Entry 4ED3 (X-ray diffraction, 1.79 A resolution); this record covers chains A and T of the 3 polymer chains in the assembly.

Chain A:
Protein: DNA polymerase eta
Source organism: Homo sapiens
Notes: EC 2.7.7.7; fragment: Catalytic core
Reference sequence: Q9Y253 (POLH_HUMAN); numbering as in UniProt (aligned over 1-432)
Sequence (435 residues; row label = number of the first residue in the row; numbers below 1 keep their minus sign (Gly-2 is residue -2)):
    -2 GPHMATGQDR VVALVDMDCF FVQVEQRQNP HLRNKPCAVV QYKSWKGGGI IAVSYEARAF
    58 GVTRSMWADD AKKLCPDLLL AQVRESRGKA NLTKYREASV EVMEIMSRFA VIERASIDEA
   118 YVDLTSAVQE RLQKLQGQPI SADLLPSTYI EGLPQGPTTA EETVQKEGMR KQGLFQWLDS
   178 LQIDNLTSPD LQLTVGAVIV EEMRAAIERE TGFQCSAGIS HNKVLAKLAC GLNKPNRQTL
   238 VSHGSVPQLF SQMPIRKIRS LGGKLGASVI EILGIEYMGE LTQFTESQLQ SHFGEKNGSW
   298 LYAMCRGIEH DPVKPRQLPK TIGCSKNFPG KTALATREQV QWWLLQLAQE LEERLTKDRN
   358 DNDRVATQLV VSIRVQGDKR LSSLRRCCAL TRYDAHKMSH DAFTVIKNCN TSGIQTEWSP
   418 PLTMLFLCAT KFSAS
Unresolved in the structure: 155-159
Sequence notes: expression tag (-2 to 0)
Metal / ion sites: Na+: Asp13, Asp115, Glu116 (together with 2'-deoxyadenosine 5'-triphosphate) (shared with 1 residue of chain P); Ca2+: Asp13, Met14, Asp115 (together with 2'-deoxyadenosine 5'-triphosphate)
Small-molecule neighbours: 2'-deoxyadenosine 5'-triphosphate (DTP): Asp13, Met14, Asp15, Cys16, Phe17, Phe18, Ile48, Ala49, Tyr52, Arg55, Arg61, Ile114, Asp115, Lys231
Curated features (UniProtKB/Swiss-Prot):
  - binding site (Mg(2+)): Asp13, Met14, Asp115, Glu116
  - binding site (Mn(2+)): Asp13, Met14, Asp115, Glu116
  - binding site (a 2'-deoxyribonucleoside 5'-triphosphate): Arg61
  - natural variant: Val37 (deletion: In XPV), Leu75 (deletion: In XPV), Arg93 (R93P: In XPV), Arg111 (R111H: In XPV), Thr122 (T122P: In XPV), Gly153 (G153D: In a breast cancer sample), Thr191 (T191P: In XPV), Gly263 (G263V: In XPV), Val266 (V266D: In XPV), Gly295 (G295R: In XPV), Arg361 (R361S: In XPV)
  - mutagenesis: Tyr52 (Y52A/F: Reduces DNA polymerase activity; Y52E: Reduces DNA polymerase activity. Increases fidelity of replication and reduces translesion bypass), Arg61 (R61A: Reduces enzymatic activity by two-thirds), Ser62 (S62G: Increased DNA polymerase activity and translesion bypass compared to wild-type), Ala68 (A68S/V: Severe reduction in thymine dimer translesion bypass), Asn324 to Pro326 (Reduces binding to chromatin and to monoubiquitinated PCNA. Abolishes binding to monoubiquitinated PCNA; when associated with 705-E--H-713 Del)
Reported in the primary citation:
  - mutagenesis - S113A: unchanged catalytic activity

Chain T:
Molecule: 12-nt DNA strand
Sequence (12 nucleotides; row label = number of the first residue in the row):
     1 CATTATGACG CT
Small-molecule neighbours: 2'-deoxyadenosine 5'-triphosphate (DTP): DT3, DT4, DA5

Chain A / chain T interface:
Contacting residue pairs - 38 pairs, chain A then chain T:
  Gln38(A) - DT4(T)  hydrogen bond to the base
  Tyr39(A) - DT4(T)  phosphate contact
  Tyr39(A) - DA5(T)  hydrogen bond to the phosphate
  Trp42(A) - DA2(T)  stacking on the base
  Arg61(A) - DT3(T)  base contact
  Ser62(A) - DT3(T)  base contact
  Trp64(A) - DA2(T)  phosphate contact
  Trp64(A) - DT3(T)  phosphate contact
  Lys86(A) - DT6(T)  salt bridge to the phosphate
  Leu89(A) - DA5(T)  phosphate contact
  Arg93(A) - DT6(T)  salt bridge to the phosphate
  Arg93(A) - DG7(T)  salt bridge to the phosphate
  Lys293(A) - DG10(T)  salt bridge to the phosphate
  Lys311(A) - DC9(T)  phosphate contact
  Arg313(A) - DA8(T)  salt bridge to the phosphate
  Arg313(A) - DC9(T)  salt bridge to the phosphate
  Pro316(A) - DA8(T)  phosphate contact
  Lys317(A) - DA8(T)  hydrogen bond to the phosphate
  Lys317(A) - DC9(T)  salt bridge to the phosphate
  Thr318(A) - DG7(T)  sugar contact
  Thr318(A) - DA8(T)  hydrogen bond to the phosphate
  Ile319(A) - DG7(T)  phosphate contact
  Gly320(A) - DT6(T)  sugar contact
  Gly320(A) - DG7(T)  hydrogen bond to the phosphate
  Cys321(A) - DT6(T)  phosphate contact
  Ser322(A) - DA5(T)  sugar contact
  Ser322(A) - DT6(T)  hydrogen bond to the phosphate
  Lys323(A) - DA5(T)  salt bridge to the phosphate
  Asn324(A) - DT4(T)  hydrogen bond to the phosphate
  Asn324(A) - DA5(T)  hydrogen bond to the phosphate
  Pro326(A) - DC1(T)  phosphate contact
  Pro326(A) - DA2(T)  sugar contact
  Pro326(A) - DT4(T)  phosphate contact
  Gly327(A) - DC1(T)  hydrogen bond to the phosphate
  Gly327(A) - DA2(T)  phosphate contact
  Thr329(A) - DA2(T)  base contact
  Arg351(A) - DT6(T)  salt bridge to the phosphate
  Arg351(A) - DG7(T)  salt bridge to the phosphate
Also at the interface, not in a pair above, chain A (30 interface residues in all): Ile47, Ile48, Ala87, Arg111, Glu347

Overview:
The interface between chain A and chain T involves 30 residues on one side and 10 on the other; the contacts
include 9 hydrogen bonds, 10 salt bridges and 1 aromatic stacking contact. Polar pairs include
Gln38(A)-DT4(T), Tyr39(A)-DA5(T) and Lys317(A)-DA8(T). The paper reports that S113A of chain A leaves
catalytic activity unchanged.
Chain A is DNA polymerase eta (Homo sapiens) and chain T is a 12-nt DNA strand; the structure, Human DNA
polymerase eta - DNA ternary complex: AT crystal at pH 7.5 (Na+ HEPES) with ..., was determined by X-ray
diffraction (same publication as 4ECQ, 4ECR, 4ECS, 4ECT, 4ECU, 4ECV and 10 further entries).
